Entry 8SJ4 (X-ray diffraction, 2.67 A resolution); this record covers chains L and A of the 5 polymer chains in the assembly.

== Chain L ==
Protein: 1H9 light chain kappa
Organism: Homo sapiens
Sequence (214 residues; row label = number of the first residue in the row):
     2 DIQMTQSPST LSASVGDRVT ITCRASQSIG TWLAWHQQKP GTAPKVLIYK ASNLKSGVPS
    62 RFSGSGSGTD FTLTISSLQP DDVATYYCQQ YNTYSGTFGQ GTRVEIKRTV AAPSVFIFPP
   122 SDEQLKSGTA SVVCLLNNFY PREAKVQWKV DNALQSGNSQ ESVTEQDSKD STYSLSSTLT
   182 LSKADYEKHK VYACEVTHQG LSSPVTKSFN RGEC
Unresolved in the structure: 214-215
Disulfide bonds: C24-C89, C135-C195

== Chain A ==
Protein: Conglutin
Organism: Arachis hypogaea
Reference sequence: Q647G9 (CONG_ARAHY); residues 13-124 here correspond to UniProt positions 34-145 (UniProt number = residue number + 21)
Sequence (122 residues; row label = number of the first residue in the row):
    12 MSCERQVDRV NLKPCEQHIM QRIMGEQEQY DSYDIRSTRS SDQQQRCCDE LNEMENTQGC
    72 MCEALQQIME NQCDRLQDRQ MVQQFKRELM SLPQQCNFRA PQRCDLDVSG GRCSGSHHHH
   132 HH
Unresolved in the structure: 37-51, 125-133
Differences from the reference sequence: initiating methionine (12); conflict G70 (Arg91 in Q647G9), S102 (Asn123 in Q647G9); expression tag (125-133)
Disulfide bonds: C14-C71, C26-C58, C59-C107, C84-C124
Reported in the primary citation:
  - mutagenesis - R90Q/Q91A: decreased binding to 1H9 heavy chain

== Chain L / chain A interface ==
Contacting residue pairs - 25 pairs, chain L then chain A:
  S29(L) with R123(A)
  I30(L) with G122(A); R123(A)
  G31(L) with R123(A); C124(A)
  T32(L) with C124(A)
  W33(L) with L87(A); Q88(A); V93(A), hydrophobic; G121(A), hydrogen bond (side chain-backbone); G122(A); C124(A), hydrogen bond
  K51(L) with C84(A), hydrogen bond (side chain-backbone); L87(A)
  Y92(L) with Q88(A); R90(A)
  N93(L) with R90(A), hydrogen bond (backbone-side chain); G122(A)
  T94(L) with R90(A); V93(A); K97(A)
  Y95(L) with D118(A); V119(A)
  S96(L) with R90(A), hydrogen bond (backbone-side chain)
  G97(L) with R90(A)
Interface residues without a listed pair, chain L (14 interface residues in all): Y50, Q91
Interface residues without a listed pair, chain A (13 interface residues in all): D89
From the paper, about this interface:
  - specific contacts: N93(L)-R90(A) (backbone contact), S96(L)-R90(A) (backbone contact), G121(A)-W33(L) (hydrogen bond)
  - epitope / paratope residues, chain L: W33(L), N93(L), S96(L)
  - epitope / paratope residues, chain A: R90(A), G121(A)

== Summary ==
14 residues of chain L face 13 of chain A across their interface; the contacts include 5 hydrogen bonds. Polar
contacts include W33(L)-G121(A), W33(L)-C124(A) and K51(L)-C84(A). The authors report backbone contacts
between N93(L) and R90(A) and S96(L) and R90(A); a hydrogen bond between G121(A) and W33(L). From the paper:
R90Q/Q91A of chain A reduce binding to 1H9 heavy chain; epitope/paratope residues W33(L), N93(L) and R90(A)
among others.
Chain L is 1H9 light chain kappa (Homo sapiens) and chain A is Conglutin (Arachis hypogaea); the structure,
8F3-1H9-Ara h 6, was determined by X-ray diffraction, deposited together with 8SI1.
